PDB entry 9OHL | X-ray diffraction, 1.29 A resolution | chains C and D

Chain C:
Molecule: rRNA N(6)-adenosine-methyltransferase METTL5
Organism: Homo sapiens
Notes: EC 2.1.1.-
UniProt: Q9NRN9 (METL5_HUMAN); numbering as in UniProt (aligned over 1-209)
Sequence (209 residues; each row starts with the number of its first residue):
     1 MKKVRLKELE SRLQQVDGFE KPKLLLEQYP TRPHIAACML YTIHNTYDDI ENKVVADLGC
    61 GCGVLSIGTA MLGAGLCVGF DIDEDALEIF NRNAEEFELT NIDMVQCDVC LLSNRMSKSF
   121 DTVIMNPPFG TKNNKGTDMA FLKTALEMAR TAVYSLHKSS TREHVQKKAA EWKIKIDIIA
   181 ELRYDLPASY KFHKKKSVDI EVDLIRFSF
Not modelled in the structure: 1-2
Ligand contacts:
  - A1CBE (N-(4-{[(3aS,4R,6S,6aR)-6-(3-chlorophenyl)-2-propanoyloctahydrocyclopenta[c]pyrrol-4-yl]oxy}phenyl)acetamide): F80, V105, C107, D108, L111, L112, R115, M116
  - S-adenosylmethionine (SAM): F19, L26, E27, Q28, Y29, P30, T31, G59, C60, G61, C62, G63, V64, L65, D81, I82, D83, C107, D108, V109, C110, N126, P128, F141
Curated features (UniProtKB/Swiss-Prot):
  - binding site (S-adenosyl-L-methionine): Q28, T31, G59, C62, V64, D81, D108, V109
  - natural variant: G61 (G61D: Found in patients with intellectual disability and microcephaly; uncertain significance)
  - mutagenesis: N126 to P128 (In METTL5-3A; abolished methyltransferase activity)
What the authors report for this chain:
  - binding site for A1CBE: V105, C107, L112, R115, M116
  - conformationally variable residues (loop rearrangement): L111 to S117
  - binding site for S-adenosylmethionine: D108, V109

Chain D:
Molecule: Multifunctional methyltransferase subunit TRM112-like protein
Organism: Homo sapiens
UniProt: Q9UI30 (TR112_HUMAN); residue numbers follow UniProt; this construct covers 1-125
Sequence (125 residues; numbered 1 to 125; the number before each row is that of its first residue):
     1 MKLLTHNLLS SHVRGVGSRG FPLRLQATEV RICPVEFNPN FVARMIPKVE WSAFLEAADN
    61 LRLIQVPKGP VEGYEENEEF LRTMHHLLLE VEVIEGTLQC PESGRMFPIS RGIPNMLLSE
   121 EETES
Not modelled in the structure: 120-125
Glycans and other covalent adducts: compound A1CBE linked to C100
Ligand contacts: A1CBE (N-(4-{[(3aS,4R,6S,6aR)-6-(3-chlorophenyl)-2-propanoyloctahydrocyclopenta[c]pyrrol-4-yl]oxy}phenyl)acetamide): L9, L23, P101, E102, F107, M116, L117, L118, S119
Curated features (UniProtKB/Swiss-Prot):
  - modified residue (Phosphoserine): S119, S125
  - mutagenesis: T5 (T5A: Abolishes interaction with N6AMT1, METTL5, TRMT11, THUMPD3 and THUMPD2. Reduces interaction with BUD23 and ALKBH8. Reduces expression of exogenous TRMT112 ...), L8 (L8D: Strongly reduced ability to promote N5-methylation of ETF1 together with HEMK2/N6AMT1; L8W: Abolishes interaction with METTL5 and THUMPD3. Reduces interaction with ALKBH8, THUMPD2 and TRMT11 ...), L9 (L9D: Strongly reduced ability to promote N5-methylation of ETF1 together with HEMK2/N6AMT1), S10 (S10F: Abolishes interaction with THUMPD2. Increases expression of exogenous TRMT112. No effect on interaction with N6AMT1, BUD23, METTL5, TRMT11, ALKBH8 and THUMPD3), M45 (M45A: Abolishes interaction with METTL5 and THUMPD3. Reduces interaction with ALKBH8 and THUMPD2. No effect on interaction with N6AMT1, BUD23 and TRMT11. Reduces expression of exogenous TRMT112), K48 (K48A: Abolishes interaction with THUMPD2 and THUMPD3. Reduces interaction with TRMT11, ALKBH8 and N6AMT1. No effect on interaction with BUD23 and METTL5. No effect on expression of exogenous TRMT112), E50 (E50A: Increases interaction with METTL5. No effect on interaction with TRMT11, THUMPD2, THUMPD3, N6AMT1, BUD23 and ALKBH8. No effect on expression of exogenous TRMT112), E92 (E92A: Reduces interaction with THUMPD2, THUMPD3, ALKBH8, TRMT11, N6AMT1 and BUD23. Increases interaction with METTL5. Reduces expression of exogenous TRMT112), F107 (F107A: Abolishes interaction with BUD23, THUMPD2 and THUMPD3. Reduces interaction with TRMT11, N6AMT1, METTL5 and ALKBH8. Reduces expression of exogenous TRMT112), I113 (I113D: Strongly reduced ability to promote N5-methylation of ETF1 together with HEMK2/N6AMT1; I113F: Abolishes interaction with THUMPD2 and THUMPD3 ...)
What the authors report for this chain:
  - binding site for A1CBE: L9, C100, M116
  - mutagenesis - C100A: abolished binding to FWG-49B
  - mutagenesis - C100A, C100S: decreased expression
  - mutagenesis - C100A: unchanged catalytic activity
  - allosteric site: C100

Chain C / chain D interface:
Residue-residue contacts (44):
  N52(C) with N38(D), hydrogen bond; F41(D); R44(D), hydrogen bond (backbone-side chain)
  K53(C) with F41(D); R44(D)
  V54(C) with L8(D), hydrophobic; F41(D)
  G73(C) with N38(D)
  G75(C) with F41(D)
  L76(C) with L4(D), hydrophobic; T5(D); F41(D)
  I82(C) with L117(D)
  L87(C) with I113(D), hydrophobic
  E88(C) with R111(D)
  E95(C) with R31(D), salt bridge
  T100(C) with K2(D), hydrogen bond (backbone-side chain); C33(D); P34(D), hydrogen bond (side chain-backbone); V35(D)
  I102(C) with K2(D)
  D103(C) with M1(D); K2(D), hydrogen bond (side chain-backbone); T5(D), hydrogen bond
  M104(C) with I113(D); P114(D)
  V105(C) with P114(D); M116(D), hydrophobic
  Q106(C) with I113(D); P114(D), hydrogen bond (backbone-backbone); N115(D), hydrogen bond; M116(D), hydrogen bond (backbone-backbone); L117(D)
  C107(C) with L117(D)
  D108(C) with L117(D)
  M116(C) with L8(D); L9(D), hydrophobic; S11(D)
  S117(C) with V13(D)
  S119(C) with L8(D); S11(D), hydrogen bond
  F120(C) with L8(D), hydrophobic
  D121(C) with R44(D), salt bridge
  R150(C) with K48(D)
Other interface residues (no listed pair), chain C (28 interface residues in all): V78, F80, E84, N101
Other interface residues (no listed pair), chain D (25 interface residues in all): N40, M45, G112

In short:
The interface between chain C and chain D involves 28 residues on one side and 25 on the other, with 10
hydrogen bonds and 2 salt bridges. Polar contacts include E95(C)-R31(D), D121(C)-R44(D) and N52(C)-N38(D). The
paper reports a binding site for A1CBE at V105(C), C107(C) and L9(D) among others; C100A and C100S of chain D
reduce expression.
Chain C is rRNA N(6)-adenosine-methyltransferase METTL5 and chain D is Multifunctional methyltransferase
subunit TRM112-like protein, both from Homo sapiens; the structure, TRMT112-METTL5 bound to SAM and FWG-33B,
was determined by X-ray diffraction.
